5KQO - chains A and B; structure by X-ray diffraction, 2.35 A resolution.

== Chain A ==
Name: 1-deoxy-D-xylulose 5-phosphate reductoisomerase
From: Vibrio vulnificus (strain CMCP6)
Notes: EC 1.1.1.267
Reference sequence: Q8DBF5 (DXR_VIBVU); residue numbers follow UniProt; this construct covers 1-312, 314-402
Sequence (427 residues; row label = number of the first residue in the row; note: 1 number in that range is skipped by the numbering (no residue carries it; nothing is unmodelled there); numbers below 1 keep their minus sign (Met-24 is residue -24)):
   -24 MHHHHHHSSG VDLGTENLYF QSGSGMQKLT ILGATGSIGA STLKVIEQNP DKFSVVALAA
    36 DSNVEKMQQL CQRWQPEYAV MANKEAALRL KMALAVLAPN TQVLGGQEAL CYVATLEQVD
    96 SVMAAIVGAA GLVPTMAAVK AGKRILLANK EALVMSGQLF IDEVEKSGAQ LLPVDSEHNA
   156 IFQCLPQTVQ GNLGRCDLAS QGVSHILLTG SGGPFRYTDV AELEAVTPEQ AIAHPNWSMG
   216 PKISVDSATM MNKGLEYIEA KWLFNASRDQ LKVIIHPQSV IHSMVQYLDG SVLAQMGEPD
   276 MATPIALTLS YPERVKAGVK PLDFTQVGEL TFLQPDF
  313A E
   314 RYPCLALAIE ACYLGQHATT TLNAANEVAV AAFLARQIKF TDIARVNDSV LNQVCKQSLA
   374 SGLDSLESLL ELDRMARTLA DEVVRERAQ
Not modelled in the structure: -24 to -1, 371-374, 402
Sequence notes: initiating methionine (-24); expression tag (-23 to 0)
UniProt features mapped onto this chain:
  - binding site (NADPH): Thr10, Gly11, Ser12, Ile13, Asn38, Asn124, Glu126, Gly215
  - binding site (1-deoxy-D-xylulose 5-phosphate): Lys125, Ser151, Glu152, Ser186, His209, Ser222, Asn227, Lys228, Glu231
  - binding site (Mn(2+)): Asp150, Glu152, Glu231

== Chain B ==
Name: 1-deoxy-D-xylulose 5-phosphate reductoisomerase
From: Vibrio vulnificus (strain CMCP6)
Notes: EC 1.1.1.267
Reference sequence: Q8DBF5 (DXR_VIBVU); residues 1-402 here = UniProt positions 1-402
Sequence (427 residues; each row starts with the number of its first residue; numbers below 1 keep their minus sign (Met-24 is residue -24)):
   -24 MHHHHHHSSG VDLGTENLYF QSGSGMQKLT ILGATGSIGA STLKVIEQNP DKFSVVALAA
    36 DSNVEKMQQL CQRWQPEYAV MANKEAALRL KMALAVLAPN TQVLGGQEAL CYVATLEQVD
    96 SVMAAIVGAA GLVPTMAAVK AGKRILLANK EALVMSGQLF IDEVEKSGAQ LLPVDSEHNA
   156 IFQCLPQTVQ GNLGRCDLAS QGVSHILLTG SGGPFRYTDV AELEAVTPEQ AIAHPNWSMG
   216 PKISVDSATM MNKGLEYIEA KWLFNASRDQ LKVIIHPQSV IHSMVQYLDG SVLAQMGEPD
   276 MATPIALTLS YPERVKAGVK PLDFTQVGEL TFLQPDFERY PCLALAIEAC YLGQHATTTL
   336 NAANEVAVAA FLARQIKFTD IARVNDSVLN QVCKQSLASG LDSLESLLEL DRMARTLADE
   396 VVRERAQ
Not modelled in the structure: -24 to -1, 371-375, 402
Sequence notes: initiating methionine (-24); expression tag (-23 to 0)
UniProt features mapped onto this chain:
  - binding site (NADPH): Thr10, Gly11, Ser12, Ile13, Asn38, Asn124, Glu126, Gly215
  - binding site (1-deoxy-D-xylulose 5-phosphate): Lys125, Ser151, Glu152, Ser186, His209, Ser222, Asn227, Lys228, Glu231
  - binding site (Mn(2+)): Asp150, Glu152, Glu231

== Interface between chain A and chain B ==
Residue-residue contacts (64; chain A residue first):
  Gln158(A) - Ser266(B)  hydrogen bond
  Gln158(A) - Leu268(B)
  Gln162(A) - Gln162(B)  hydrogen bond
  Leu182(A) - Phe299(B)  hydrophobic
  Met259(A) - Phe299(B)  hydrophobic
  Gln261(A) - Pro296(B)
  Gln261(A) - Leu297(B)  hydrogen bond (side chain-backbone)
  Tyr262(A) - Arg289(B)
  Leu263(A) - Val290(B)
  Leu263(A) - Lys291(B)
  Asp264(A) - Thr278(B)  hydrogen bond (backbone-side chain)
  Asp264(A) - Arg289(B)  salt bridge
  Asp264(A) - Val290(B)
  Asp264(A) - Ala292(B)
  Asp264(A) - Val294(B)
  Gly265(A) - Gly272(B)
  Gly265(A) - Thr278(B)
  Ser266(A) - Gln158(B)  hydrogen bond
  Ser266(A) - Gln270(B)  hydrogen bond
  Ser266(A) - Met271(B)
  Ser266(A) - Thr278(B)
  Ser266(A) - Arg289(B)
  Val267(A) - Ala269(B)
  Val267(A) - Gln270(B)
  Val267(A) - Met271(B)  hydrogen bond (backbone-backbone)
  Leu268(A) - Gln158(B)
  Leu268(A) - Ala269(B)
  Ala269(A) - Val267(B)
  Ala269(A) - Leu268(B)
  Ala269(A) - Ala269(B)  hydrogen bond (backbone-backbone)
  Gln270(A) - Ser266(B)  hydrogen bond
  Gln270(A) - Val267(B)
  Met271(A) - Met259(B)  hydrophobic
  Met271(A) - Ser266(B)
  Met271(A) - Val267(B)  hydrogen bond (backbone-backbone)
  Met271(A) - Ala269(B)  hydrophobic
  Thr278(A) - Asp264(B)  hydrogen bond (side chain-backbone)
  Thr278(A) - Gly265(B)
  Thr278(A) - Ser266(B)
  Arg289(A) - Tyr262(B)
  Arg289(A) - Asp264(B)  salt bridge
  Arg289(A) - Ser266(B)
  Val290(A) - Leu263(B)
  Val290(A) - Asp264(B)
  Lys291(A) - Leu263(B)
  Ala292(A) - Asp264(B)
  Val294(A) - Asp264(B)
  Pro296(A) - Gln261(B)
  Leu297(A) - Gln261(B)  hydrogen bond (backbone-side chain)
  Phe299(A) - Leu182(B)  hydrophobic
  Phe299(A) - Met259(B)  hydrophobic
  Phe299(A) - Phe307(B)  hydrophobic
  Gly303(A) - Leu305(B)
  Glu304(A) - Glu304(B)
  Glu304(A) - Leu305(B)
  Glu304(A) - Thr306(B)
  Leu305(A) - Gly303(B)
  Leu305(A) - Glu304(B)
  Leu305(A) - Leu305(B)  hydrogen bond (backbone-backbone)
  Leu305(A) - Phe307(B)  hydrophobic
  Thr306(A) - Glu304(B)
  Phe307(A) - Phe299(B)
  Phe307(A) - Leu305(B)  hydrophobic
  Gln309(A) - Thr300(B)
Interface residues without a listed pair, chain A (39 interface residues in all): Cys159, Gln176, Gly177, Ile249, Gly272, Ala281, Leu282, Lys295, Val302
Interface residues without a listed pair, chain B (39 interface residues in all): Cys159, Gln176, Gly177, His180, Ala281, Leu282, Lys295, Val302

== In short ==
Chain A and chain B each contribute 39 residues to their interface; the contacts include 13 hydrogen bonds and
2 salt bridges. Among the polar pairs are Asp264(A)-Arg289(B), Gln158(A)-Ser266(B) and Gln162(A)-Gln162(B).
Both chains are 1-deoxy-D-xylulose 5-phosphate reductoisomerase (Vibrio vulnificus (strain CMCP6)). Entry 5KQO
(1-deoxy-D-xylulose 5-phosphate reductoisomerase from Vibrio vulnificus) was determined by X-ray diffraction
together with 5KRR, 5KRV, 5KRY and 5KS1 from the same study.
